PDB entry 7MT3 | electron microscopy, 2.80 A resolution | chains a and l of the 54 polymer chains in the assembly

Chain a:
Molecule: 16S rRNA
Source organism: Mycobacterium tuberculosis H37Rv
Sequence (1537 nucleotides; each row starts with the number of its first residue):
     1 UUUUGUUUGG AGAGUUUGAU CCUGGCUCAG GACGAACGCU GGCGGCGUGC UUAACACAUG
    61 CAAGUCGAAC GGAAAGGUCU CUUCGGAGAU ACUCGAGUGG CGAACGGGUG AGUAACACGU
   121 GGGUGAUCUG CCCUGCACUU CGGGAUAAGC CUGGGAAACU GGGUCUAAUA CCGGAUAGGA
   181 CCACGGGAUG CAUGUCUUGU GGUGGAAAGC GCUUUAGCGG UGUGGGAUGA GCCCGCGGCC
   241 UAUCAGCUUG UUGGUGGGGU GACGGCCUAC CAAGGCGACG ACGGGUAGCC GGCCUGAGAG
   301 GGUGUCCGGC CACACUGGGA CUGAGAUACG GCCCAGACUC CUACGGGAGG CAGCAGUGGG
   361 GAAUAUUGCA CAAUGGGCGC AAGCCUGAUG CAGCGACGCC GCGUGGGGGA UGACGGCCUU
   421 CGGGUUGUAA ACCUCUUUCA CCAUCGACGA AGGUCCGGGU UCUCUCGGAU UGACGGUAGG
   481 UGGAGAAGAA GCACCGGCCA ACUACGUGCC AGCAGCCXCG GUAAUACGUA GGGUGCGAGC
   541 GUUGUCCGGA AUUACUGGGC GUAAAGAGCU CGUAGGUGGU UUGUCGCGUU GUUCGUGAAA
   601 UCUCACGGCU UAACUGUGAG CGUGCGGGCG AUACGGGCAG ACUAGAGUAC UGCAGGGGAG
   661 ACUGGAAUUC CUGGUGUAGC GGUGGAAUGC GCAGAUAUCA GGAGGAACAC CGGUGGCGAA
   721 GGCGGGUCUC UGGGCAGUAA CUGACGCUGA GGAGCGAAAG CGUGGGGAGC GAACAGGAUU
   781 AGAUACCCUG GUAGUCCACG CCGUAAACGG UGGGUACUAG GUGUGGGUUU CCUUCCUUGG
   841 GAUCCGUGCC GUAGCUAACG CAUUAAGUAC CCCGCCUGGG GAGUACGGCC GCAAGGCUAA
   901 AACUCAAAGG AAUUGACGGG GGCCCGCACA AGCGGCGGAG CAUGUGGAUU AAUUCGAUGX
   961 AACGCGAAGA ACCUUACCUG GGUUUGACAU GCACAGGACG CGUCUAGAGA UAGGCGUUCC
  1021 CUUGUGGCCU GUGUGCAGGU GGUGCAUGGC UGUCGUCAGC UCGUGUCGUG AGAUGUUGGG
  1081 UUAAGUCCCG CAACGAGCGC AACCCUUGUC UCAUGUUGCC AGCACGUAAU GGUGGGGACU
  1141 CGUGAGAGAC UGCCGGGGUC AACUCGGAGG AAGGUGGGGA UGACGUCAAG UCAUCAUGCC
  1201 CCUUAUGUCC AGGGCUUCAC ACAUGCUACA AUGGCCGGUA CAAAGGGCUG CGAUGCCGCG
  1261 AGGUUAAGCG AAUCCUUAAA AGCCGGUCUC AGUUCGGAUC GGGGUCUGCA ACUCGACCCC
  1321 GUGAAGUCGG AGUCGCUAGU AAUCGCAGAU CAGCAACGCU GCGGUGAAUA CGUUCCCGGG
  1381 CCUUGUACAC ACCGCCCGUC ACGUCAUGAA AGUCGGUAAC ACCCGAAGCC AGUGGCCUAA
  1441 CCCUCGGGAG GGAGCUGUCG AAGGUGGGAU CGGCGAUUGG GACGAAGUCG UAACAAGGUA
  1501 GCCGUACCGG AAGGUGCGGC UGGAUCACCU CCUUUCU
Unresolved in the structure: 1-7, 1527-1537
Modified / non-standard residues: G7M (N7-methyl-guanosine-5'-monophosphate) at position 518, 2MG (2N-methylguanosine-5'-monophosphate) at position 959, 5MC (5-methylcytidine-5'-monophosphate) at position 960, 4OC (4n,o2'-methylcytidine-5'-monophosphate) at position 1395, UR3 (3-methyluridine-5'-monophoshate) at position 1491, MA6 (6N-dimethyladenosine-5'-monophoshate) at position 1511, MA6 (6N-dimethyladenosine-5'-monophoshate) at position 1512
Metal / ion sites: Mg2+ site 1 near U15 (its only coordinating residue here); Mg2+ site 2 near G24 (its only coordinating residue here); Mg2+ site 3: U51, G110; Mg2+ site 4 near A56 (its only coordinating residue here); Mg2+ site 5 near G95 (its only coordinating residue here); Mg2+ site 6 near A104 (its only coordinating residue here); Mg2+ site 7 near C105 (its only coordinating residue here); Mg2+ site 8: A111, G112, G288; Mg2+ site 9 near A167 (its only coordinating residue here); Mg2+ site 10 near G205 (its only coordinating residue here); Mg2+ site 11 near A207 (its only coordinating residue here); Mg2+ site 12 near U255 (its only coordinating residue here); 56 more Mg2+ sites not listed

Chain l:
Name: 30S ribosomal protein S12
Source organism: Mycobacterium tuberculosis (strain ATCC 25618 / H37Rv)
UniProt: P9WH63 (RS12_MYCTU); numbering as in UniProt (aligned over 1-124)
Chain sequence (124 residues; each row starts with the number of its first residue):
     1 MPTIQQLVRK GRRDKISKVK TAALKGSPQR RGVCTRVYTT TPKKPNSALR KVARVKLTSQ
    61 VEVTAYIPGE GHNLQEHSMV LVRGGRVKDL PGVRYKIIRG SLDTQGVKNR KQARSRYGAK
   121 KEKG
Unresolved in the structure: 1, 124
Swiss-Prot annotation at these positions:
  - natural variant: Lys-43 (K43R: In strain: 9106, 9181 and 4 more; K43T: In strain: TCVGH25), Lys-88 (K88Q: In strain: F05; K88R: In strain: C37; K88T: In strain: F18)

How chain a and chain l interact:
Contacting residue pairs (110):
  A36(a) with Gln-29(l), hydrogen bond to the sugar
  C37(a) with Gln-29(l), sugar contact; Ile-98(l), sugar contact
  G38(a) with Gly-100(l), sugar contact; Ser-115(l), hydrogen bond to the base
  C39(a) with Arg-114(l), sugar contact; Ser-115(l), sugar contact; Ala-119(l), sugar contact; Lys-120(l), salt bridge to the phosphate
  U40(a) with Lys-120(l), phosphate contact; Lys-121(l), hydrogen bond to the phosphate
  C240(a) with Arg-13(l), phosphate contact
  U241(a) with Arg-13(l), salt bridge to the phosphate
  G361(a) with Arg-30(l), hydrogen bond to the phosphate; Arg-31(l), salt bridge to the phosphate; Thr-58(l), phosphate contact
  A362(a) with Ser-27(l), base contact; Pro-28(l), base contact; Gln-29(l), base contact; Arg-30(l), phosphate contact; Arg-31(l), salt bridge to the phosphate; Thr-58(l), hydrogen bond to the phosphate
  G491(a) with Lys-121(l), sugar contact
  C492(a) with Arg-114(l), salt bridge to the phosphate; Lys-121(l), salt bridge to the phosphate
  A493(a) with Ala-113(l), phosphate contact; Arg-114(l), phosphate contact; Ser-115(l), hydrogen bond to the phosphate
  C494(a) with Ala-113(l), phosphate contact; Arg-116(l), salt bridge to the phosphate
  C509(a) with Ser-47(l), hydrogen bond to the sugar
  C510(a) with Ser-47(l), phosphate contact
  A511(a) with Ala-48(l), phosphate contact; Leu-49(l), hydrogen bond to the phosphate; Lys-51(l), salt bridge to the phosphate; Glu-70(l), phosphate contact
  G512(a) with Asn-46(l), base contact; Arg-50(l), hydrogen bond to the base; Lys-51(l), salt bridge to the phosphate; Gly-69(l), phosphate contact; Glu-70(l), phosphate contact; Gly-71(l), phosphate contact
  C513(a) with Asn-46(l), base contact; Arg-50(l), base contact; Tyr-66(l), hydrogen bond to the phosphate; Pro-68(l), phosphate contact; Gly-69(l), hydrogen bond to the phosphate; Tyr-117(l), sugar contact
  A514(a) with Val-87(l), base contact; Lys-88(l), base contact; Asp-89(l), hydrogen bond to the base; Arg-116(l), salt bridge to the phosphate; Tyr-117(l), phosphate contact
  G515(a) with Arg-86(l), hydrogen bond to the phosphate
  C516(a) with Arg-86(l), salt bridge to the phosphate; Lys-88(l), phosphate contact
  C517(a) with Lys-88(l), salt bridge to the phosphate
  G7M_518(a) with Asn-46(l), base contact
  C519(a) with Asn-46(l), hydrogen bond to the base
  G520(a) with Asn-46(l), base contact; Ser-47(l), hydrogen bond to the base
  G528(a) with Arg-110(l), salt bridge to the phosphate
  U529(a) with Arg-110(l), salt bridge to the phosphate; Lys-111(l), hydrogen bond to the phosphate; Gln-112(l), hydrogen bond to the phosphate
  A530(a) with Lys-111(l), phosphate contact; Gln-112(l), hydrogen bond to the phosphate
  U542(a) with Arg-83(l), hydrogen bond to the sugar
  U543(a) with Pro-28(l), hydrogen bond to the sugar; Gln-29(l), base contact; Arg-83(l), sugar contact; Gly-84(l), hydrogen bond to the sugar; Gly-85(l), phosphate contact
  G544(a) with Thr-21(l), phosphate contact; Gly-26(l), sugar contact; Ser-27(l), sugar contact; Pro-28(l), sugar contact; Gly-85(l), phosphate contact
  U545(a) with Lys-20(l), phosphate contact
  C546(a) with Lys-20(l), salt bridge to the phosphate
  U552(a) with Lys-15(l), sugar contact
  U553(a) with Arg-12(l), base contact; Arg-13(l), hydrogen bond to the base; Asp-14(l), hydrogen bond to the sugar
  A554(a) with Arg-12(l), base contact
  C555(a) with Leu-7(l), sugar contact; Arg-12(l), salt bridge to the phosphate
  G558(a) with Pro-2(l), base contact; Arg-12(l), hydrogen bond to the base
  G559(a) with Pro-2(l), base contact
  G576(a) with Gln-5(l), sugar contact
  C872(a) with Thr-3(l), phosphate contact
  C873(a) with Thr-3(l), phosphate contact; Gln-5(l), phosphate contact; Gln-6(l), base contact; Arg-9(l), salt bridge to the phosphate
  G874(a) with Gln-6(l), hydrogen bond to the phosphate; Arg-9(l), salt bridge to the phosphate; Lys-10(l), salt bridge to the phosphate
  C875(a) with Pro-2(l), base contact; Gln-6(l), base contact
  U877(a) with Lys-15(l), sugar contact
  G878(a) with Lys-15(l), salt bridge to the phosphate
  C903(a) with Lys-18(l), base contact
  U904(a) with Lys-18(l), hydrogen bond to the base; Arg-94(l), salt bridge to the phosphate
  C905(a) with Lys-43(l), salt bridge to the phosphate
  A906(a) with Lys-88(l), salt bridge to the phosphate
  A1485(a) with Lys-44(l), salt bridge to the phosphate
  A1486(a) with Lys-44(l), salt bridge to the phosphate
Other interface residues (no listed pair), chain a (55 interface residues in all): G25, A750, A902
Other interface residues (no listed pair), chain l (59 interface residues in all): Leu-81, Pro-91, Arg-99, Gly-118

In short:
55 residues of chain a face 59 of chain l across their interface; the contacts include 26 hydrogen bonds and
25 salt bridges. Among the polar pairs are G38(a)/Ser-115(l), G512(a)/Arg-50(l) and A514(a)/Asp-89(l). The
Mg2+ site 3 is built by U51(a) and G110(a).
Chain a is 16S rRNA (Mycobacterium tuberculosis H37Rv) and chain l is 30S ribosomal protein S12 (Mycobacterium
tuberculosis (strain ATCC 25618 / H37Rv)); the structure, Mtb 70S with P/E tRNA, was determined by electron
microscopy (same publication as 7MSC, 7MSH, 7MSM, 7MSZ, 7MT2 and 7MT7).
